8C1R - chains B and C of the 8 polymer chains in the assembly; structure by electron microscopy, 3.20 A resolution.

# Chain B (and C)
Protein: Glutamate receptor 2
From: Rattus norvegicus
Notes: chain C of this document is another copy of the same molecule, construct and numbering; everything in this record applies to it too
Reference sequence: P19491 (GRIA2_RAT), isoform P19491-2; the construct has insertions or renumbered stretches relative to UniProt, so the offset changes along the chain: -28 to -8 = UniProt 1-21; 1-862 = UniProt 22-883
Chain sequence (891 residues; each row starts with the number of its first residue; numbers below 1 keep their minus sign (Met-28 is residue -28)):
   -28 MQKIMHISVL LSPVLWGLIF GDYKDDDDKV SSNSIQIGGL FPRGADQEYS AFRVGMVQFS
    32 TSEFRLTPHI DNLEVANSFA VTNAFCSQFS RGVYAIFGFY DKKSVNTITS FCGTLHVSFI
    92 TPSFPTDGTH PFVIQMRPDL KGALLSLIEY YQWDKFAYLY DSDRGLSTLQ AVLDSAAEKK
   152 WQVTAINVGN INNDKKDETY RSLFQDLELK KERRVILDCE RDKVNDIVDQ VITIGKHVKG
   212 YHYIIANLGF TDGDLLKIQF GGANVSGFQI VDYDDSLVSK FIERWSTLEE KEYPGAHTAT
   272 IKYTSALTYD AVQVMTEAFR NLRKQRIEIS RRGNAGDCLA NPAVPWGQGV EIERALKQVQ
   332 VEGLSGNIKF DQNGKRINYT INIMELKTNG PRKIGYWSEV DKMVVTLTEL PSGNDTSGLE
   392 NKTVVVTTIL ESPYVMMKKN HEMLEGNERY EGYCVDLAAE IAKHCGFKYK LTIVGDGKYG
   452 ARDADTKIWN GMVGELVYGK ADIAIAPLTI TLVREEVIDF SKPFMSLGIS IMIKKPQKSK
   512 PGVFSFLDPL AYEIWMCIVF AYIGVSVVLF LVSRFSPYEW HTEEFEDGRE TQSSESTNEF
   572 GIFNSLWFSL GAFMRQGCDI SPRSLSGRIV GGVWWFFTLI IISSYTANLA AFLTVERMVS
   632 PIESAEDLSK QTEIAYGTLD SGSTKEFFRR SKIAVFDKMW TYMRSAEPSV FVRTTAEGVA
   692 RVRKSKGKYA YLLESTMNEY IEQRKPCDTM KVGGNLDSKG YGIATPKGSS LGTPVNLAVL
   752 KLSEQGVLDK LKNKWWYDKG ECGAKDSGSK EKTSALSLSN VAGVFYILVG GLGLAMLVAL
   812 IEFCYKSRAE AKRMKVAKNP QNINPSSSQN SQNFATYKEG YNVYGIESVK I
Disordered / not traced: -28 to 393, 552-568, 775-781, 824-862 (chain C: -28 to 393, 552-568, 776-783, 824-862)
Construct notes: insertion (-7 to 0); variant Arg586 (Gln607 in P19491)
UniProt features mapped onto this chain:
  - region: Ala846 to Gly856 (Required for interaction with IQSEC1)
  - binding site (L-glutamate): Pro478, Thr480, Arg485, Ser654, Thr655, Glu705
  - site: Arg453 (Interaction with the cone snail toxin Con-ikot-ikot), Ile633 (Crucial to convey clamshell closure to channel opening), Arg660 (Interaction with the cone snail toxin Con-ikot-ikot), Lys752 (Interaction with the cone snail toxin Con-ikot-ikot)
  - modified residue: Ser662 (Phosphoserine), Ser696 (Phosphoserine), Ser839 (Phosphoserine), Ser842 (Phosphoserine), Tyr855 (Phosphotyrosine), Ser859 (Phosphoserine)
  - lipidation (S-palmitoyl cysteine): Cys589, Cys815
  - glycosylation (N-linked (GlcNAc...) asparagine): Asn235, Asn349, Asn385, Asn392
Disulfides: Cys718-Cys773
Ligand contacts: ZK1 ({[7-morpholin-4-yl-2,3-dioxo-6-(trifluoromethyl)-3,4-dihydroquinoxalin-1(2H)-yl]methyl}phosphonic acid): Glu402, Tyr405, Tyr450, Pro478, Leu479, Thr480, Arg485, Leu650, Gly653, Ser654, Thr686, Glu705, Thr707, Met708, Tyr732
Reported in the primary citation:
  - mutagenesis - F231A: decreased signaling

# How chain B and chain C interact
Contacting residue pairs (109; chain B residue first):
  Ile481(B) with Leu751(C), hydrophobic
  Thr482(B) with Glu755(C)
  Leu483(B) with Leu748(C); Lys752(C); Glu755(C), hydrogen bond (backbone-side chain)
  Glu486(B) with Lys493(C), salt bridge; Asn747(C), hydrogen bond; Leu751(C)
  Phe491(B) with Lys493(C), hydrogen bond (backbone-side chain)
  Ser492(B) with Lys493(C)
  Lys493(B) with Phe491(C), hydrogen bond (side chain-backbone); Ser492(C)
  Pro494(B) with Pro494(C)
  Ser497(B) with Ser497(C); Ser729(C), hydrogen bond
  Asp519(B) with Ala786(C)
  Pro520(B) with Ala786(C); Leu787(C), hydrogen bond (backbone-backbone)
  Leu521(B) with Ala786(C); Leu787(C)
  Ala522(B) with Ala786(C); Leu787(C), hydrogen bond (backbone-backbone)
  Ile525(B) with Leu787(C); Ser788(C); Leu789(C), hydrophobic; Val792(C), hydrophobic
  Cys528(B) with Phe796(C), hydrophobic
  Ala532(B) with Leu799(C), hydrophobic
  Val536(B) with Leu799(C), hydrophobic; Leu803(C), hydrophobic
  Val539(B) with Met807(C), hydrophobic
  Leu542(B) with Met807(C), hydrophobic
  Val543(B) with Ala810(C), hydrophobic
  Phe546(B) with Ala810(C), hydrophobic; Leu811(C), hydrophobic; Phe814(C), hydrophobic
  Pro548(B) with Phe814(C)
  Tyr549(B) with Phe814(C), hydrophobic; Lys817(C); Ser818(C), hydrogen bond
  Ala583(B) with Gln587(C), hydrogen bond (backbone-side chain)
  Arg586(B) with Met585(C); Arg586(C)
  Gln587(B) with Gln587(C)
  Cys589(B) with Gln587(C)
  Ser592(B) with Trp578(C); Asp590(C), hydrogen bond
  Leu596(B) with Phe574(C), hydrophobic; Val809(C), hydrophobic
  Ser597(B) with Ala806(C); Val809(C); Ala810(C), hydrogen bond (side chain-backbone)
  Arg599(B) with Phe574(C); Asn575(C); Trp578(C)
  Ile600(B) with Gly802(C); Ala806(C), hydrophobic
  Val601(B) with Leu803(C), hydrophobic; Ala806(C), hydrophobic
  Val604(B) with Leu799(C), hydrophobic; Gly802(C)
  Trp605(B) with Leu799(C), hydrophobic
  Trp606(B) with Trp578(C), hydrophobic; Gly582(C); Met585(C), hydrophobic; Gln587(C)
  Phe607(B) with Phe517(C), hydrophobic; Met585(C), hydrophobic
  Phe608(B) with Val795(C), hydrophobic; Phe796(C), hydrophobic; Leu799(C), hydrophobic
  Leu610(B) with Met585(C), hydrophobic; Ile613(C), hydrophobic
  Ile611(B) with Phe517(C), hydrophobic; Tyr616(C)
  Ser614(B) with Tyr616(C); Thr617(C); Leu620(C)
  Ser615(B) with Leu620(C); Leu787(C)
  Ala618(B) with Thr617(C); Leu620(C), hydrophobic; Ala621(C); Leu624(C)
  Asn619(B) with Leu624(C); Ser785(C); Ala786(C); Leu787(C)
  Ala622(B) with Leu624(C); Thr625(C); Arg628(C)
  Phe623(B) with Arg628(C); Ser785(C); Ala786(C)
  Thr625(B) with Thr625(C)
  Val626(B) with Thr625(C); Arg628(C), hydrogen bond (backbone-side chain); Met629(C), hydrophobic
  Arg628(B) with Arg628(C); Ser785(C)
  Ile664(B) with Asn764(C)
  Leu748(B) with Leu483(C); Glu487(C)
  Leu751(B) with Ile481(C), hydrophobic; Thr482(C); Leu483(C), hydrophobic; Glu486(C)
  Lys752(B) with Leu483(C)
  Lys761(B) with Ile664(C)
Interface residues without a listed pair, chain B (70 interface residues in all): Glu487, Glu524, Ile529, Gly535, Ser547, Pro593, Arg594, Gly602, Gly603, Thr609, Ile612, Ala621, Glu627, Lys663, Ser729, Asp760
Interface residues without a listed pair, chain C (64 interface residues in all): Leu581, Phe658, Asp728, Ser754, Gln756, Asp760, Ile798, Leu805, Glu821

# In short
Chain B and chain C form an interface of 70 and 64 residues respectively, with 12 hydrogen bonds and 1 salt
bridge. Among the polar pairs are Glu486(B)-Lys493(C), Leu483(B)-Glu755(C) and Glu486(B)-Asn747(C). Ligands of
chain B: compound ZK1. Curated annotation (UniProt) lists 6 L-glutamate-binding residues on chain B. The paper
reports that F231A of chain B reduces signaling.
Chain B and chain C are both Glutamate receptor 2 (Rattus norvegicus); the structure, Resting state homomeric
GluA2 F231A mutant AMPA receptor in complex with TARP gamma-2, was determined by electron microscopy (same
publication as 8C1P, 8C1Q, 8C1S, 8C2H, 8C2I, 8P3Q and 9 further entries).
